PDB entry 7YEV | electron microscopy, 3.60 A resolution | chains B and C of the 22 polymer chains in the assembly

# Chain B (and C)
Protein: RNA helicase
Source organism: Mammalian orthoreovirus 3
Notes: EC 3.6.4.13; chain C of this document is another copy of the same molecule, construct and numbering; everything in this record applies to it too
UniProtKB: C9E874 (C9E874_9REOV); residue numbers follow UniProt; this construct covers 1-1275
Sequence (1275 residues; each row starts with the number of its first residue):
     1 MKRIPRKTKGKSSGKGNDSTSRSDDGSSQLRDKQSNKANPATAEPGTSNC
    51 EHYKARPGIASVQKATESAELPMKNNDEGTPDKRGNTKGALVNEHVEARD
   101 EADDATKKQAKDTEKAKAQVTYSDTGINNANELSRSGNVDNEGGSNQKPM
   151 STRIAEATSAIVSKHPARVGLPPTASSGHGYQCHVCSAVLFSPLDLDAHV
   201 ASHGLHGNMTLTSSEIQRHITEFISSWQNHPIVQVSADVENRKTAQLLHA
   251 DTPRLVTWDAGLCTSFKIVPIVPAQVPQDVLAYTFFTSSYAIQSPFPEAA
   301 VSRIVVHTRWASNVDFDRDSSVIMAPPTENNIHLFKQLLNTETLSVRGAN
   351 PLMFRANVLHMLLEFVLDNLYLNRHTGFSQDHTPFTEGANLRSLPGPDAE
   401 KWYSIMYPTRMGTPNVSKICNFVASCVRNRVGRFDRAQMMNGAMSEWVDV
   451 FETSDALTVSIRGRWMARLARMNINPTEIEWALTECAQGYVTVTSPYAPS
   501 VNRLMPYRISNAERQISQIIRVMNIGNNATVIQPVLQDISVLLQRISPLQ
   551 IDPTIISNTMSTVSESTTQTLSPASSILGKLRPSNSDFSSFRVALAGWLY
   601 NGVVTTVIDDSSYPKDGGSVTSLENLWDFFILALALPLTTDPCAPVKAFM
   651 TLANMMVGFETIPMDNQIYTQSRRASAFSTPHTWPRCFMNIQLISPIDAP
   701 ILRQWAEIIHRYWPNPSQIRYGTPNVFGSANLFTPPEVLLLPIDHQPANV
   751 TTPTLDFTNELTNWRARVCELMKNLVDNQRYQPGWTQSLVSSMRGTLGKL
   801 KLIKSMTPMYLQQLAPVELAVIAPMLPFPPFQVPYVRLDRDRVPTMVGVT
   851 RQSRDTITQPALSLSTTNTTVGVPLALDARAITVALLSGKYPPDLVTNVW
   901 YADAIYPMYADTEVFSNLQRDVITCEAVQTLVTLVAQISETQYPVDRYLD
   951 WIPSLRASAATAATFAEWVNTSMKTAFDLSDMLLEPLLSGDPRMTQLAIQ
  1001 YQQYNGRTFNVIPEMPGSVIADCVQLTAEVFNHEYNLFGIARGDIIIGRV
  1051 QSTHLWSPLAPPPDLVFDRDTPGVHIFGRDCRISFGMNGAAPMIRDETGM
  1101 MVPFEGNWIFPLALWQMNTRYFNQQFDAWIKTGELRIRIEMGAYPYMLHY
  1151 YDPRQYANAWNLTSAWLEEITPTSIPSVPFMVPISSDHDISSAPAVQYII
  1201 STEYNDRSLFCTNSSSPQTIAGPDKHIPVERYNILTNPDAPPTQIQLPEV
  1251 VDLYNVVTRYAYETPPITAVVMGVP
Disordered / not traced: 1-171, 208-237, 1275 (chain C: 1-179, 204-210, 1275)
Ion coordination: Zn2+: Cys-183, Cys-186, His-199, His-203

# Interface between chain B and chain C
Pairs across the interface (36; chain B residue first):
  Pro-173(B) with Tyr-181(C); Gln-182(C); Leu-196(C), hydrophobic
  Thr-174(B) with Gly-180(C); Tyr-181(C)
  Ala-175(B) with Gly-180(C); Gln-182(C)
  Ser-176(B) with Gly-180(C)
  Thr-568(B) with Ser-566(C), hydrogen bond (backbone-side chain); Thr-567(C), hydrogen bond (backbone-backbone)
  Gln-569(B) with Ser-564(C); Glu-565(C), hydrogen bond (side chain-backbone); Thr-567(C)
  Thr-570(B) with Thr-212(C); Ser-213(C); Glu-565(C)
  Asp-616(B) with Lys-804(C), hydrogen bond (backbone-side chain)
  Gly-617(B) with Lys-804(C), hydrogen bond (backbone-side chain)
  Thr-621(B) with Lys-799(C), hydrogen bond
  Ser-622(B) with Thr-562(C), hydrogen bond
  Glu-624(B) with Leu-211(C)
  Val-657(B) with Leu-802(C)
  Gly-658(B) with Phe-757(C); Leu-802(C)
  Phe-659(B) with Leu-802(C), hydrophobic
  Gln-667(B) with Asn-749(C); Val-750(C)
  Thr-670(B) with Thr-754(C)
  Ser-672(B) with Thr-754(C); Leu-755(C), hydrogen bond (side chain-backbone)
  Arg-673(B) with Thr-752(C)
  Pro-783(B) with Ser-791(C), hydrogen bond (backbone-side chain)
  Gly-784(B) with Ser-564(C), hydrogen bond (backbone-side chain); Ser-791(C); Gly-795(C)
  Trp-785(B) with Ser-564(C)
Other interface residues (no listed pair), chain B (27 interface residues in all): Leu-571, Gly-618, Leu-623, Ile-668, Thr-786
Other interface residues (no listed pair), chain C (27 interface residues in all): Ile-216, Val-563, Ser-788, Ser-792

# Overview
Chain B and chain C each contribute 27 residues to their interface; the contacts include 10 hydrogen bonds.
Polar pairs include Thr-568(B)/Ser-566(C), Gln-569(B)/Glu-565(C) and Asp-616(B)/Lys-804(C). Cys-183(B),
Cys-186(B), His-199(B) and His-203(B) coordinate Zn2+.
Both chains are RNA helicase (Mammalian orthoreovirus 3). Entry 7YEV (In situ structure of polymerase complex
of mammalian reovirus in the pre-elongation state) was determined by electron microscopy together with 7YED,
7YEZ, 7YF0 and 7YFE from the same study.
